Entry 9CQ6 (electron microscopy, 3.10 A resolution); this record covers chains I and a of the 18 polymer chains in the assembly.

# Chain I
Molecule: 68-nt DNA strand
Sequence (68 nucleotides; row label = number of the first residue in the row):
     1 CGCGCCCAGC TTTCCCAGCT AATAAACTAA AAACTATGCA TGCTCTACTG CTTCTGATCT
    61 AGTCGACC
Unresolved in the structure: 1-28

# Chain a
Molecule: X-ray repair cross-complementing protein 6
Source organism: Homo sapiens
Notes: EC 3.6.4.-, 4.2.99.-
Reference sequence: P12956 (XRCC6_HUMAN); residues 1-609 here = UniProt positions 1-609
Amino-acid sequence (612 residues; numbered -2 to 609; the number before each row is that of its first residue; numbers below 1 keep their minus sign (Gly-2 is residue -2)):
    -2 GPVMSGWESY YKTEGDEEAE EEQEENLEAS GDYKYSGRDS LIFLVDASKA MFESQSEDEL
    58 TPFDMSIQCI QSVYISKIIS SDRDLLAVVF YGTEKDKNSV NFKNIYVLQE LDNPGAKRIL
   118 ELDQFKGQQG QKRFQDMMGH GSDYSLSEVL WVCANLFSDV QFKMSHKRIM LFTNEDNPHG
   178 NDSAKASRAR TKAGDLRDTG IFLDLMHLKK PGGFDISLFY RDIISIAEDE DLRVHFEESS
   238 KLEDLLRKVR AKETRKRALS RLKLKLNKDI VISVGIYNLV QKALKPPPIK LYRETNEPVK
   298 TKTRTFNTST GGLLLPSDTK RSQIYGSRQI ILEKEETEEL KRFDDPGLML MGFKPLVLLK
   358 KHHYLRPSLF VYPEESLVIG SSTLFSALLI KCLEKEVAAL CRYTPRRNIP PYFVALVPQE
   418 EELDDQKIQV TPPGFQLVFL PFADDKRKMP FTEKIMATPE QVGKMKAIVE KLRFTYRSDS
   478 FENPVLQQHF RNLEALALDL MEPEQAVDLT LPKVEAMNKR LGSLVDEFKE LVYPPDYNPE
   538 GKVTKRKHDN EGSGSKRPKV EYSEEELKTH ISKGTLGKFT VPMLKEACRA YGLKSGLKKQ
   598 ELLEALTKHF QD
Unresolved in the structure: -2 to 31, 539-609
Differences from the reference sequence: expression tag (-2 to 0)
UniProt features mapped onto this chain:
  - region: Val578 to Glu583 (Interaction with BAX)
  - active site: Lys31 (Schiff-base intermediate with DNA)
  - modified residue: Ser2 (N-acetylserine), Ser6 (Phosphoserine), Ser27 (Phosphoserine), Lys31 (N6-acetyllysine), Ser51 (Phosphoserine), Ser306 (Phosphoserine), Lys317 (N6-acetyllysine), Lys331 (N6-acetyllysine), Lys338 (N6-acetyllysine), Thr455 (Phosphothreonine), Lys461 (N6-acetyllysine), Ser477 (Phosphoserine), Ser520 (Phosphoserine), Lys539 (N6-acetyllysine), Lys542 (N6-acetyllysine), Lys544 (N6-acetyllysine), Ser550 (Phosphoserine), Lys553 (N6-acetyllysine), Lys556 (N6-acetyllysine), Ser560 (Phosphoserine) and 1 more in UniProt
  - cross-link (Glycyl lysine isopeptide (Lys-Gly)): Lys287 (interchain with G-Cter in SUMO2), Lys317 (interchain with G-Cter in SUMO2), Lys556 (interchain with G-Cter in SUMO2)
  - mutagenesis: Lys31 (K31A: Diminishes the ability to form a Schiff base. Abolishes adduct formation; when associated with A-160 and A-164), Lys160 (K160A: Abolishes adduct formation; when associated with A-31 and A-160), Lys164 (K164A: Abolishes adduct formation; when associated with A-31 and A-164), Lys539 (K539Q: Complete loss of suppression of BAX-induced apoptosis; K539R: No effect on suppression of BAX-induced apoptosis), Lys542 (K542Q: Complete loss of suppression of BAX-induced apoptosis; K542R: No effect on suppression of BAX-induced apoptosis), Lys544 (K544R: No effect on suppression of BAX-induced apoptosis), Lys553 (K553Q: Partial loss of suppression of BAX-induced apoptosis; K553R: No effect on suppression of BAX-induced apoptosis), Lys556 (K556R: No effect on suppression of BAX-induced apoptosis), Lys570 (K570R: Loss of methylation; loss of anti-apoptotic activity; no effect on XRCC5 stabilization)

# How chain I and chain a interact
Contacting residue pairs - 16 pairs, chain I then chain a:
  DA40(I) with Arg444(a), salt bridge to the phosphate
  DT44(I) with Pro285(a), phosphate contact
  DC45(I) with Lys287(a), salt bridge to the phosphate
  DT46(I) with Thr300(a), phosphate contact
  DT49(I) with Arg403(a), hydrogen bond to the base; Arg404(a), salt bridge to the phosphate
  DG50(I) with Arg254(a), base contact; Arg403(a), hydrogen bond to the sugar
  DC51(I) with Arg254(a), sugar contact; Ala255(a), sugar contact; Arg258(a), salt bridge to the phosphate
  DT53(I) with Ser33(a), hydrogen bond to the phosphate; Gly34(a), hydrogen bond to the phosphate
  DC54(I) with Phe159(a), phosphate contact; Lys160(a), phosphate contact
  DT55(I) with Gln158(a), phosphate contact
Interface residues without a listed pair, chain I (13 interface residues in all): DC43, DA47, DT52
Interface residues without a listed pair, chain a (17 interface residues in all): Arg35, Arg252, Lys282

# Summary
Chain I and chain a form an interface of 13 and 17 residues respectively, with 4 hydrogen bonds and 4 salt
bridges. Polar contacts include DT49(I)-Arg403(a), DG50(I)-Arg403(a) and DT53(I)-Ser33(a). Curated annotation
(UniProt) lists active-site residue Lys31(a) and 9 mutagenesis sites on chain a.
Here chain I is a 68-nt DNA strand and chain a is X-ray repair cross-complementing protein 6 (Homo sapiens).
Entry 9CQ6 (The ligation complex in the NHEJ pathway) was determined by electron microscopy, deposited
together with 9CQ3, 9CQC, 9N81, 9N82 and 9N83.
